1G9Y - chains D and A of the 4 polymer chains in the assembly; structure by X-ray diffraction, 2.05 A resolution.

Chain D:
Molecule: 24-nt DNA strand
Sequence (24 nucleotides; row label = number of the first residue in the row):
   501 GCAAAACGTCGTGAGACAGTTTCG
Metal / ion sites: Ca2+ site 1: DA514, DG515 (shared with Asp-20(A) of chain A; 1 residue of chain B; 2 residues of chain C); Ca2+ site 2: DA514 (shared with Asp-20(A) of chain A; 1 residue of chain B; 1 residue of chain C); Ca2+ site 3: DG515 (shared with Gly-19(A) of chain A; 1 residue of chain B; 1 residue of chain C)

Chain A:
Protein: DNA endonuclease I-crei
From: Chlamydomonas reinhardtii
Notes: EC 3.1.-.-
UniProt: P05725 (DNE1_CHLRE); residue numbers follow UniProt; this construct covers 2-153
Amino-acid sequence (152 residues; row label = number of the first residue in the row):
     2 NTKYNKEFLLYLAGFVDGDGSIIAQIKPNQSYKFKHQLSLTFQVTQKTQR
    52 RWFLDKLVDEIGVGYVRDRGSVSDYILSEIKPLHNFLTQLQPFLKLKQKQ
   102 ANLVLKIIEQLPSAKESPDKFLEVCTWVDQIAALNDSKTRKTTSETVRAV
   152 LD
Metal / ion sites: Ca2+ site 1: Gly-19 (shared with 1 residue of chain B; 1 residue of chain C; DG515(D) of chain D); Ca2+ site 2: Asp-20 (shared with 1 residue of chain B; 2 residues of chain C; DA514(D), DG515(D) of chain D)
Swiss-Prot annotation at these positions:
  - region (Interaction with DNA): Gln-26 to Gln-38, Gln-44 to Gln-47, Arg-68 to Arg-70, Ser-138 to Thr-143
  - binding site (Mg(2+)): Gly-19, Asp-20
  - mutagenesis: Asp-20 (D20A/L/N: Loss of catalytic activity. Reduced affinity for DNA), Gln-26 (Q26A/C: Alters the specificity of the endonuclease), Tyr-33 (Y33C/H/R: Alters the specificity of the endonuclease), Gln-44 (Q44A/C/T/V/W: Alters the specificity of the endonuclease), Gln-47 (Q47A/E/M: Loss of catalytic activity; Q47N: Strongly reduced affinity for DNA. No effect on catalytic activity), Arg-68 (R68A: Loss of activity), Lys-98 (K98A: Strongly reduced affinity for DNA. Increased catalytic activity; K98R: Strongly reduced affinity for DNA. No effect on catalytic activity), Ser-138 (S138A: Reduced affinity for DNA. No effect on catalytic activity. Reduced cleavage; when associated with M-139), Lys-139 (K139M: Reduced affinity for DNA. No effect on catalytic activity. Reduced cleavage; when associated with A-138), Lys-142 (K142G: Reduced affinity for DNA. No effect on catalytic activity. Reduced cleavage; when associated with G-143), Thr-143 (T143G: Reduced affinity for DNA. No effect on catalytic activity. Reduced cleavage; when associated with G-142)
From the paper describing this entry:
  - Ca2+ coordination: Gly-19, Asp-20
  - catalytic residues: Asp-20
  - catalytic residues: Gln-47, Arg-51, Lys-98 (citing earlier work)

Interface between chain D and chain A:
Residue-residue contacts (39; chain D residue first):
  DG513(D) / Lys-48(A)  salt bridge to the phosphate
  DG513(D) / Val-73(A)  base contact
  DA514(D) / Asp-20(A)  phosphate contact
  DA514(D) / Thr-46(A)  sugar contact
  DA514(D) / Gln-47(A)  hydrogen bond to the phosphate
  DA514(D) / Lys-48(A)  hydrogen bond to the phosphate
  DA514(D) / Arg-51(A)  salt bridge to the phosphate
  DA514(D) / Val-73(A)  base contact
  DG515(D) / Gly-19(A)  phosphate contact
  DG515(D) / Asp-20(A)  phosphate contact
  DG515(D) / Gly-21(A)  sugar contact
  DG515(D) / Ser-22(A)  sugar contact
  DG515(D) / Thr-46(A)  base contact
  DG515(D) / Arg-70(A)  hydrogen bond to the base
  DA516(D) / Gly-21(A)  phosphate contact
  DA516(D) / Ser-22(A)  hydrogen bond to the phosphate
  DA516(D) / Ile-24(A)  base contact
  DA516(D) / Gln-44(A)  hydrogen bond to the base
  DA516(D) / Arg-68(A)  base contact
  DA516(D) / Arg-70(A)  base contact
  DA516(D) / Lys-98(A)  salt bridge to the phosphate
  DA516(D) / Asn-136(A)  phosphate contact
  DA516(D) / Asp-137(A)  hydrogen bond to the phosphate
  DA516(D) / Ser-138(A)  phosphate contact
  DC517(D) / Ile-24(A)  phosphate contact
  DC517(D) / Gln-26(A)  sugar contact
  DC517(D) / Ala-133(A)  phosphate contact
  DC517(D) / Asn-136(A)  hydrogen bond to the phosphate
  DC517(D) / Ser-138(A)  hydrogen bond to the phosphate
  DC517(D) / Thr-140(A)  sugar contact
  DC517(D) / Arg-141(A)  phosphate contact
  DA518(D) / Gln-26(A)  phosphate contact
  DA518(D) / Thr-140(A)  sugar contact
  DA518(D) / Arg-141(A)  phosphate contact
  DA518(D) / Lys-142(A)  hydrogen bond to the phosphate
  DA518(D) / Thr-143(A)  hydrogen bond to the phosphate
  DG519(D) / Lys-28(A)  hydrogen bond to the base
  DG519(D) / Lys-142(A)  salt bridge to the phosphate
  DT521(D) / Asn-30(A)  hydrogen bond to the base
Also at the interface, not in a pair above, chain D (9 interface residues in all): DT520
Also at the interface, not in a pair above, chain A (28 interface residues in all): Ile-23, Ala-25, Pro-29

Overview:
The interface between chain D and chain A involves 9 residues on one side and 28 on the other, with 12
hydrogen bonds and 4 salt bridges. Polar pairs include DG515(D)/Arg-70(A), DA516(D)/Gln-44(A) and
DG519(D)/Lys-28(A). From the paper: catalytic residues Asp-20(A), Gln-47(A) and Arg-51(A) among others; Ca2+
coordination by Gly-19(A) and Asp-20(A).
Chain D is a 24-nt DNA strand and chain A is DNA endonuclease I-crei (Chlamydomonas reinhardtii); the
structure, Homing endonuclease I-crei / DNA substrate complex with calcium, was determined by X-ray
diffraction, deposited together with 1G9Z.
